PDB entry 2MQQ | solution NMR | chains A and C of the 3 polymer chains in the assembly

Chain A:
Protein: Heterogenous nuclear ribonucleoprotein L
Source organism: Rattus norvegicus
UniProtKB: Q5U1Y5 (Q5U1Y5_RAT); residues 372-586 here correspond to UniProt positions 31-245 (UniProt number = residue number - 341)
Chain sequence (215 residues; numbered 372 to 586; the number before each row is that of its first residue):
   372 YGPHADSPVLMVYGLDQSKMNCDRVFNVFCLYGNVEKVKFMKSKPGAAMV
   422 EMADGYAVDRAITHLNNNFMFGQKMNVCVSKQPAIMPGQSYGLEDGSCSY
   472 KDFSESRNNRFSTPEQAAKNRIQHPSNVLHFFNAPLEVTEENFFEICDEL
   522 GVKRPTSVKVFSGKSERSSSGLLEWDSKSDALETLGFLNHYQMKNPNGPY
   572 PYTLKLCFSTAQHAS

Chain C:
Molecule: 5-nt RNA strand
Sequence (5 nucleotides; row label = number of the first residue in the row):
     1 ACACA

Interface between chain A and chain C:
Contacting residue pairs (35):
  Arg478(A) - C2(C)  phosphate contact
  Asn479(A) - C2(C)  base contact
  Asn479(A) - A3(C)  base contact
  Arg481(A) - A3(C)  sugar contact
  Arg481(A) - C4(C)  base contact
  Gln487(A) - C2(C)  phosphate contact
  Gln487(A) - A3(C)  phosphate contact
  Lys490(A) - A3(C)  phosphate contact
  Lys490(A) - C4(C)  phosphate contact
  Arg492(A) - C4(C)  phosphate contact
  His501(A) - C4(C)  base contact
  Phe503(A) - C2(C)  sugar contact
  Phe503(A) - A3(C)  phosphate contact
  Asn504(A) - A1(C)  sugar contact
  Asn504(A) - C2(C)  sugar contact
  Lys530(A) - A5(C)  sugar contact
  Phe532(A) - A5(C)  base contact
  Ser533(A) - A5(C)  base contact
  Lys535(A) - A5(C)  phosphate contact
  Arg538(A) - A1(C)  phosphate contact
  Leu543(A) - C4(C)  base contact
  Leu543(A) - A5(C)  sugar contact
  His561(A) - C2(C)  base contact
  Tyr573(A) - A1(C)  base contact
  Lys576(A) - C2(C)  base contact
  Lys576(A) - A3(C)  base contact
  Cys578(A) - A3(C)  base contact
  Cys578(A) - C4(C)  base contact
  Phe579(A) - C4(C)  base contact
  Ser580(A) - C4(C)  base contact
  Thr581(A) - C4(C)  base contact
  Ala582(A) - C4(C)  base contact
  Ala582(A) - A5(C)  sugar contact
  Gln583(A) - A5(C)  phosphate contact
  His584(A) - A5(C)  sugar contact
Interface residues without a listed pair, chain A (30 interface residues in all): Asn480, Asn491, Ser539, Met564, Thr574

Overview:
30 residues of chain A and 5 residues of chain C are in contact.
Here chain A is Heterogenous nuclear ribonucleoprotein L (Rattus norvegicus) and chain C is a 5-nt RNA strand.
Entry 2MQQ (Structural Investigation of hnRNP L bound to RNA) was determined by solution NMR.
